Entry 4DR7 (X-ray diffraction, 3.75 A resolution); this record covers chains A and T of the 25 polymer chains in the assembly.

== Chain A ==
Molecule: 16S rRNA
From: Thermus thermophilus
Sequence (1522 nucleotides; each row starts with the number of its first residue; note: 42 numbers in that range are skipped by the numbering (no residue carries them; nothing is unmodelled there); a row labelled like 190A-190L holds insertion residues (190A, then the next letters in order); numbering starts at 0):
     0 UUUGUUGGAG AGUUUGAUCC UGGCUCAGGG UGAACGCUGG CGGCGUGCCU AAGACAUGCA
    60 AGUCGUGCGG G
    73 CCGCGGGGUU UU
    88 ACUCCG
    95 UGGUC
   101 AGCGGCGGAC GGGUGAGUAA CGCGUGGGU
  129A G
   130 ACCUACCCGG AAGAGGGGGA CAACCCGGGG AAACUCGGGC UAAUCCCCCA UGUGGACCCG
   190 C
190A-190L CCCUUGGGGUGU
   191 GUCCAAAGGG CUUU
   216 GCCCGCUUCC GGAUGGGCCC GCGUCCCAUC AGCUAGUUGG UGGGGUAAUG GCCCACCAAG
   276 GCGACGACGG GUAGCCGGUC UGAGAGGAUG GCCGGCCACA GGGGCACUGA GACACGGGCC
   336 CCACUCCUAC GGGAGGCAGC AGUUAGGAAU CUUCCGCAAU GGGCGCAAGC CUGACGGAGC
   396 GACGCCGCUU GGAGGAAGAA GCCCUUCGGG GUGUAAACUC CUGAA
   442 CCCGGGACGA AACCCCCGAC GA
   474 GGGGACUGAC GGUACCGGG
   494 GUAAUAGCGC CGGCCAACUC CGUGCCAGCA GCCGCGGUAA UACGGAGGGC GCGAGCGUUA
   554 CCCGGAUUCA CUGGGCGUAA AGGGCGUGUA GGCGGCCUGG GGCGUCCCAU GUGAAAGACC
   614 ACGGCUCAAC CGUGGGGGAG CGUGGGAUAC GCUCAGGCUA GACGGUGGGA GAGGGUGGUG
   674 GAAUUCCCGG AGUAGCGGUG AAAUGCGCAG AUACCGGGAG GAACGCCGAU GGCGAAGGCA
   734 GCCACCUGGU CCACCCGUGA CGCUGAGGCG CGAAAGCGUG GGGAGCAAAC CGGAUUAGAU
   794 ACCCGGGUAG UCCACGCCCU AAACGAUGCG CGCUAGGUCU CUGGGUCU
   848 CCUGGGGGCC GAAGCUAACG CGUUAAGCGC GCCGCCUGGG GAGUACGGCC GCAAGGCUGA
   908 AACUCAAAGG AAUUGACGGG GGCCCGCACA AGCGGUGGAG CAUGUGGUUU AAUUCGAAGX
   968 AACGCGAAGA ACCUUACCAG GCCUUGACAU GCUAGG
 1003A G
  1004 AACCCGGGUG AAAGCCUGGG GUGCCCC
1030A-1030D GCGA
  1031 GGGGAGCCCU AGCACAGGUG CUGCAUGGCC GUCGUCAGCU CGUGCCGUGA GGUGUUGGGU
  1091 UAAGUCCCGC AACGAGCGCA ACCCCCGCCG UUAGUUGCCA GCGGUUCGGC CGGGCACUCU
  1151 AACGGGACUG CCCGCGAAA
  1171 GCGGGAGGAA GGAGGGGACG ACGUCUGGUC AGCAUGGCCC UUACGGCCUG GGCGACACAC
  1231 GUGCUACAAU GCCCACUACA AAGCGAUGCC ACCCGGCAAC GGGGAGCUAA UCGCAAAAAG
  1291 GUGGGCCCAG UUCGGAUUGG GGUCUGCAAC CCGACCCCAU GAAGCCGGAA UCGCUAGUAA
  1351 UCGCGGAUCA G
 1361A C
  1362 CAUGCCGCGG UGAAUACGUU CCCGGGCCUU GUACACACXG CCXGUXACGC CAUGGGAGCG
  1422 GGCUCUACCC GAAGUCGCCG GG
  1446 AGCCUACGGG
  1459 CAGGCGCCGA GGGUAGGGCC CGUGACUGGG GCGAAGUCGU AACAAGGUAG CUGUACCGGA
  1519 AGGUGCGGCU GGAUCCACUC CUUUCU
Not modelled in the structure: 0-4, 1541-1544
Modified positions: PSU (pseudouridine-5'-monophosphate) at position 516, 7MG (7N-methyl-8-hydroguanosine-5'-monophosphate) at position 527, M2G (N2-dimethylguanosine-5'-monophosphate) at position 966, 5MC (5-methylcytidine-5'-monophosphate) at position 967, 2MG (2N-methylguanosine-5'-monophosphate) at position 1207, 5MC (5-methylcytidine-5'-monophosphate) at position 1400, 4OC (4n,o2'-methylcytidine-5'-monophosphate) at position 1402, 5MC (5-methylcytidine-5'-monophosphate) at position 1404, 5MC (5-methylcytidine-5'-monophosphate) at position 1407, UR3 (3-methyluridine-5'-monophoshate) at position 1498, MA6 (6N-dimethyladenosine-5'-monophoshate) at position 1518, MA6 (6N-dimethyladenosine-5'-monophoshate) at position 1519, PSU (pseudouridine-5'-monophosphate) at position 1540, PSU (pseudouridine-5'-monophosphate) at position 1541
Construct notes: conflict C1534 (A2157 in M26923.1), A1535 (C2158 in M26923.1)
Ion coordination: Mg2+ site 1 near U5 (its only coordinating residue here); Mg2+ site 2: U12, G21; Mg2+ site 3 near G21 (its only coordinating residue here); Mg2+ site 4: C48, G115; Mg2+ site 5: A59, U387; Mg2+ site 6 near G61 (its only coordinating residue here); Mg2+ site 7 near U62 (its only coordinating residue here); Mg2+ site 8 near U65 (its only coordinating residue here); Mg2+ site 9: G107, G324, G326; Mg2+ site 10 near A109 (its only coordinating residue here); Mg2+ site 11 near G111 (its only coordinating residue here); Mg2+ site 12 near G113 (its only coordinating residue here); 102 more Mg2+ sites not listed
Ligand contacts: streptomycin (SRY): U12, U13, U14, C526, 7MG_527, C912, A913, A914, A915, C1490, G1491

== Chain T ==
Molecule: 30S ribosomal protein S20
From: Thermus thermophilus
Reference sequence: P80380 (RS20_THET8); numbering as in UniProt (aligned over 1-106)
Amino-acid sequence (106 residues; each row starts with the number of its first residue):
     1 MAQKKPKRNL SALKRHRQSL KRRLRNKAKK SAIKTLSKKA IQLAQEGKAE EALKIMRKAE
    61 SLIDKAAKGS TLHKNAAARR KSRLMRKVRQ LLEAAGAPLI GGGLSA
Not modelled in the structure: 1-7

== Chain A / chain T interface ==
Residue-residue contacts - 90 pairs, chain A then chain T:
  A60(A) with Leu10(T), sugar contact
  G61(A) with Ala12(T), base contact
  G102(A) with Arg17(T), salt bridge to the phosphate
  C103(A) with Lys14(T), salt bridge to the phosphate; Arg17(T), salt bridge to the phosphate
  G104(A) with Lys14(T), hydrogen bond to the base; Gln18(T), hydrogen bond to the phosphate; Lys21(T), salt bridge to the phosphate
  G105(A) with Arg22(T), salt bridge to the phosphate
  C106(A) with Arg15(T), base contact
  G107(A) with Arg15(T), hydrogen bond to the base
  G108(A) with Arg15(T), base contact
  C132(A) with Lys74(T), hydrogen bond to the phosphate; Asn75(T), hydrogen bond to the phosphate
  C175(A) with Arg25(T), sugar contact; Lys29(T), phosphate contact
  C176(A) with Lys29(T), salt bridge to the phosphate
  C177(A) with Lys65(T), salt bridge to the phosphate
  C178(A) with Lys65(T), salt bridge to the phosphate
  A185(A) with Glu60(T), base contact; Ala78(T), phosphate contact; Lys81(T), hydrogen bond to the sugar
  C186(A) with Ala78(T), sugar contact; Lys81(T), sugar contact; Ser82(T), hydrogen bond to the phosphate; Met85(T), hydrogen bond to the sugar
  C187(A) with Ser82(T), hydrogen bond to the phosphate; Met85(T), sugar contact; Arg86(T), sugar contact; Arg89(T), hydrogen bond to the sugar; Leu104(T), base contact; Ser105(T), hydrogen bond to the base
  C188(A) with Arg89(T), hydrogen bond to the sugar; Ser105(T), base contact
  U190L(A) with Ser105(T), hydrogen bond to the base; Ala106(T), hydrogen bond to the base
  G191(A) with Met85(T), base contact; Gly101(T), hydrogen bond to the sugar; Gly102(T), hydrogen bond to the sugar; Gly103(T), hydrogen bond to the base; Leu104(T), hydrogen bond to the sugar; Ser105(T), hydrogen bond to the base
  U192(A) with Arg57(T), phosphate contact; Glu60(T), hydrogen bond to the sugar; Gly101(T), sugar contact; Gly102(T), sugar contact; Gly103(T), hydrogen bond to the sugar
  C193(A) with Arg57(T), salt bridge to the phosphate; Glu60(T), sugar contact; Ser61(T), phosphate contact; Asp64(T), hydrogen bond to the sugar
  C194(A) with Ser61(T), hydrogen bond to the phosphate; Asp64(T), sugar contact; Lys65(T), salt bridge to the phosphate; Lys68(T), phosphate contact
  A195(A) with Lys65(T), salt bridge to the phosphate; Lys68(T), phosphate contact
  A196(A) with Lys68(T), salt bridge to the phosphate
  G259(A) with Arg83(T), salt bridge to the phosphate
  G260(A) with Arg83(T), hydrogen bond to the base
  U261(A) with Arg79(T), salt bridge to the phosphate; Arg80(T), salt bridge to the phosphate
  A262(A) with Lys74(T), sugar contact; Asn75(T), phosphate contact
  A263(A) with Asn75(T), phosphate contact; Arg79(T), salt bridge to the phosphate
  C322(A) with Arg23(T), sugar contact
  U323(A) with Ser19(T), sugar contact; Arg22(T), phosphate contact; Arg23(T), sugar contact; Asn26(T), hydrogen bond to the phosphate
  G324(A) with Arg22(T), salt bridge to the phosphate; Asn26(T), hydrogen bond to the phosphate; Ser70(T), hydrogen bond to the phosphate
  A325(A) with Ser70(T), phosphate contact
  G332(A) with Leu10(T), phosphate contact
  G333(A) with His16(T), sugar contact
  U1436(A) with Arg23(T), salt bridge to the phosphate
  G1438(A) with Lys34(T), phosphate contact
  C1439(A) with Lys38(T), salt bridge to the phosphate
  G1453(A) with Lys39(T), hydrogen bond to the phosphate
  G1454(A) with Lys39(T), salt bridge to the phosphate
  G1455(A) with Ala28(T), phosphate contact; Ser31(T), phosphate contact; Ala32(T), sugar contact; Thr35(T), hydrogen bond to the phosphate
  C1459(A) with Lys27(T), phosphate contact; Ala28(T), phosphate contact; Ser31(T), hydrogen bond to the phosphate
  A1460(A) with Lys27(T), salt bridge to the phosphate
Other interface residues (no listed pair), chain A (48 interface residues in all): C131, U133, U223, G258
Other interface residues (no listed pair), chain T (52 interface residues in all): Ser11, Lys30, Leu36, Lys58, Ala76, Lys87

== Overview ==
48 residues of chain A face 52 of chain T across their interface; the contacts include 30 hydrogen bonds and
21 salt bridges. Polar pairs include G104(A)-Lys14(T), G107(A)-Arg15(T) and C187(A)-Ser105(T). Chain A binds
streptomycin. U12(A) and G21(A) form the Mg2+ site 2.
Here chain A is 16S rRNA and chain T is 30S ribosomal protein S20, both from Thermus thermophilus. Entry 4DR7
(Crystal structure of the Thermus thermophilus (HB8) 30S ribosomal subunit with codon, crystallographically
disordered near-cognate transfer ...) was determined by X-ray diffraction together with 4DR1, 4DR2, 4DR3,
4DR4, 4DR5 and 4DR6 from the same study.
